Entry 6RWO (electron microscopy, 3.05 A resolution); this record covers chains A and S of the 16 polymer chains in the assembly.

Chain A:
Molecule: Pol protein
Source organism: Simian immunodeficiency virus
Reference sequence: E1ANT8 (E1ANT8_SIV); residues 1-289 here correspond to UniProt positions 735-1023 (UniProt number = residue number + 734)
Amino-acid sequence (290 residues; numbered 0 to 289; the number before each row is that of its first residue; numbering starts at 0):
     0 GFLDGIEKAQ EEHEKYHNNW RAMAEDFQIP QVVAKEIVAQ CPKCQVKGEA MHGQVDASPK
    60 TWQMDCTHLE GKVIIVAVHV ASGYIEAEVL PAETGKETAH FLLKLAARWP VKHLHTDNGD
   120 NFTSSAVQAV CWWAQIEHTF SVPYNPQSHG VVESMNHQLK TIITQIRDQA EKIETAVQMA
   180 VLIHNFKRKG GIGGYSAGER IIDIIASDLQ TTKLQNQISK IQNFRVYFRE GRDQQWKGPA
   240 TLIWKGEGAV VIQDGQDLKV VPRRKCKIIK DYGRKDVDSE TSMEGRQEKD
Disordered / not traced: 270-289
Sequence notes: expression tag (0); engineered mutation Asp-119 (Ala853 in E1ANT8), Ser-140 (Gly874 in E1ANT8), His-148 (Gln882 in E1ANT8)
Metal / ion sites: Zn2+: His-12, His-16, Cys-40, Cys-43; Mg2+ site 1: Asp-64, Asp-116 (together with Bictegravir); Mg2+ site 2: Asp-64, Glu-152 (together with Bictegravir)
Small-molecule neighbours: Bictegravir (KLQ): Asp-64, Asp-116, Asn-117, Gly-118, Tyr-143, Pro-145, Gln-146, Glu-152
From the paper describing this entry:
  - contacts within the chain: Thr-97/Phe-121 (hydrophobic contact), His-114/Ser-140 (hydrogen bond), Asp-116/Phe-121 (hydrophobic contact), His-114/Thr-138 (hydrogen bond), Ser-140/His-148, His-148/Glu-152
  - Mg2+ coordination: Glu-152
  - conformationally variable residues: His-148

Chain S:
Molecule: 33-nt DNA strand
Source organism: Simian immunodeficiency virus
Sequence (33 nucleotides; row label = number of the first residue in the row):
     1 AACTGGTAGA GATTTTTCTT AGCCTTCTAG AAC
Disordered / not traced: 24-33

Chain A / chain S interface:
Residue-residue contacts - 25 pairs, chain A then chain S:
  His-51(A) / DG5(S)  salt bridge to the phosphate
  Gly-52(A) / DT4(S)  base contact
  Gly-52(A) / DG5(S)  hydrogen bond to the phosphate
  Gly-52(A) / DG6(S)  phosphate contact
  Gln-53(A) / DT4(S)  hydrogen bond to the base
  Val-54(A) / DG5(S)  phosphate contact
  Val-54(A) / DG6(S)  hydrogen bond to the phosphate
  His-114(A) / DT4(S)  phosphate contact
  Ser-140(A) / DT4(S)  phosphate contact
  Val-141(A) / DC3(S)  phosphate contact
  Val-141(A) / DT4(S)  hydrogen bond to the phosphate
  Asn-144(A) / DG5(S)  hydrogen bond to the phosphate
  Gln-146(A) / DG5(S)  sugar contact
  Ser-147(A) / DT4(S)  hydrogen bond to the phosphate
  Gly-149(A) / DG5(S)  hydrogen bond to the base
  Gly-149(A) / DG6(S)  sugar contact
  Val-150(A) / DG6(S)  sugar contact
  Val-150(A) / DT7(S)  phosphate contact
  Ser-153(A) / DG6(S)  base contact
  Ser-153(A) / DT7(S)  hydrogen bond to the sugar
  Met-154(A) / DT7(S)  sugar contact
  Gln-157(A) / DT7(S)  base contact
  Gln-157(A) / DA8(S)  sugar contact
  His-183(A) / DA8(S)  phosphate contact
  Arg-187(A) / DG9(S)  salt bridge to the phosphate
Also at the interface, not in a pair above, chain A (18 interface residues in all): Glu-152

Summary:
The interface between chain A and chain S involves 18 residues on one side and 7 on the other, with 8 hydrogen
bonds and 2 salt bridges. Polar pairs include Gln-53(A)/DT4(S), Gly-149(A)/DG5(S) and Ser-153(A)/DT7(S). Bound
to chain A: Bictegravir. The paper reports Mg2+ coordination by Glu-152(A); conformational variability at
His-148(A).
Chain A is Pol protein and chain S is a 33-nt DNA strand, both from Simian immunodeficiency virus; the
structure, SIVrcm intasome (Q148H/G140S) in complex with bictegravir, was determined by electron microscopy
(same publication as 6RWL, 6RWM and 6RWN).
